PDB entry 8Q43 | X-ray diffraction, 2.28 A resolution | chains A and X of the 5 polymer chains in the assembly

Chain A:
Molecule: DUF1887 family protein
From: Thermoanaerobacter brockii subsp. finnii Ako-1
UniProtKB: E8URK0 (E8URK0_THEBF); residue numbers follow UniProt; this construct covers 1-437
Amino-acid sequence (439 residues; row label = number of the first residue in the row; numbers below 1 keep their minus sign (Ser-1 is residue -1)):
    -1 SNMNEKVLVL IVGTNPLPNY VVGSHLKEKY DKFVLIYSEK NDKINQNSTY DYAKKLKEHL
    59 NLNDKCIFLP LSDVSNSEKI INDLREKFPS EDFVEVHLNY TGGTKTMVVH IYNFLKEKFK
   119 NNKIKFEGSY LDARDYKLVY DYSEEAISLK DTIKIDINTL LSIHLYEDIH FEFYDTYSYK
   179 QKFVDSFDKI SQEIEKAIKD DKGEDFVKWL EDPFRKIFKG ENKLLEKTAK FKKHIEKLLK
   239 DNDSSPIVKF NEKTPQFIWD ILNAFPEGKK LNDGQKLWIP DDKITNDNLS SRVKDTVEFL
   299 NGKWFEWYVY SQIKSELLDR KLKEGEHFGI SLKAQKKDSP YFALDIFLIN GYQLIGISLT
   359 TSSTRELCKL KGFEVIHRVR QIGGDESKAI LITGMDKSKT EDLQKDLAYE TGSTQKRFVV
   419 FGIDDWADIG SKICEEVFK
Disordered / not traced: -1 to 5, 87-94, 116-123, 140-143, 437
Differences from the reference sequence: expression tag (-1 to 0); engineered mutation Ala341 (Glu in E8URK0)
Bound ions: Mn2+: Asp343, Leu357
From the paper describing this entry:
  - binding site for the 6-nt DNA strand: Lys217, Glu296, Asn299
  - mutagenesis - K217A, E296A, N299A: decreased catalytic activity on rC 15
  - binding site for the 6-nt DNA strand: Glu364
  - specificity-determining residues: Glu364
  - mutagenesis - E364A, E364R: increased catalytic activity on rU 15
  - mutagenesis - E364A: unchanged catalytic activity on rA 15
  - catalytic residues: Glu372 (by similarity / conservation)
  - mutagenesis - T12A/N13A, Y128A: unchanged catalytic activity with Cyclic tetraadenosine monophosphate (cA4) (chain X)
  - mutagenesis - R213A, E304A, D343A, T358A, T359A: abolished catalytic activity
  - mutagenesis - K369A: abolished catalytic activity (DNase activity)
  - mutagenesis - S356A, S360A: decreased catalytic activity

Chain X:
Molecule: Cyclic tetraadenosine monophosphate (cA4)
Sequence (4 nucleotides; row label = number of the first residue in the row):
     1 AAAA

Chain A / chain X interface:
Contacting residue pairs (29; chain A residue first):
  Val10(A) with A4(X), base contact
  Gly11(A) with A1(X), phosphate contact; A4(X), base contact
  Thr12(A) with A1(X), phosphate contact; A4(X), hydrogen bond to the sugar
  Asn13(A) with A1(X), hydrogen bond to the phosphate
  Leu15(A) with A1(X), base contact
  Pro16(A) with A1(X), sugar contact
  Ser36(A) with A4(X), hydrogen bond to the base
  Gln44(A) with A4(X), base contact
  Asn45(A) with A4(X), hydrogen bond to the base
  Thr47(A) with A4(X), base contact
  Thr99(A) with A1(X), sugar contact
  Gly100(A) with A1(X), phosphate contact
  Gly101(A) with A1(X), phosphate contact; A4(X), phosphate contact
  Thr102(A) with A4(X), sugar contact
  Lys103(A) with A2(X), phosphate contact; A3(X), hydrogen bond to the phosphate; A4(X), salt bridge to the phosphate
  Met105(A) with A4(X), base contact
  Tyr128(A) with A1(X), phosphate contact; A2(X), hydrogen bond to the phosphate
  Leu129(A) with A1(X), base contact
  Ala131(A) with A1(X), base contact
  Arg132(A) with A2(X), hydrogen bond to the base
  Glu384(A) with A1(X), base contact
  Thr409(A) with A2(X), base contact
  Gly410(A) with A2(X), hydrogen bond to the base
Other interface residues (no listed pair), chain A (26 interface residues in all): Val72, Tyr350, Asp383

Overview:
26 residues of chain A face 4 of chain X across their interface, with 8 hydrogen bonds and 1 salt bridge.
Polar pairs include Ser36(A)-A4(X), Asn45(A)-A4(X) and Arg132(A)-A2(X). From the paper: the catalytic residue
Glu372(A); R213A, E304A and D343A of chain A, among others, abolish catalytic activity; 15 substitutions were
tested in all.
Here chain A is DUF1887 family protein (Thermoanaerobacter brockii subsp. finnii Ako-1) and chain X is Cyclic
tetraadenosine monophosphate (cA4). Entry 8Q43 (Crystal structure of cA4-bound Can2 (E341A) in complex with
oligo-C DNA) was determined by X-ray diffraction (same publication as 8Q3Z, 8Q40, 8Q42 and 8Q44).
